PDB entry 6HJY | X-ray diffraction, 2.78 A resolution | chains E and F of the 10 polymer chains in the assembly

== Chain E ==
Protein: Cys-loop ligand-gated ion channel
Organism: Dickeya chrysanthemi
UniProtKB: P0C7B7 (ELIC_DICCH); the construct has insertions or renumbered stretches relative to UniProt, so the offset changes along the chain: 8-163 = UniProt 8-163; 165-285 = UniProt 164-284
Amino-acid sequence (278 residues; numbered 8 to 285; the number before each row is that of its first residue):
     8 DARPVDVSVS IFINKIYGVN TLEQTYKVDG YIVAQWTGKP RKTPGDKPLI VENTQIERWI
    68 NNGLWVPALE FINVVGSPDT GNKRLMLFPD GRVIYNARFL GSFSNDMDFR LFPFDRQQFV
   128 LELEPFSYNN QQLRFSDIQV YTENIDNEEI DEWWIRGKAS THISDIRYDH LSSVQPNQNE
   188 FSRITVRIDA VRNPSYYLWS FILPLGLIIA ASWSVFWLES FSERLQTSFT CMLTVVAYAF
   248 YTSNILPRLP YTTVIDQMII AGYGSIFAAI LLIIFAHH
Differences from the reference sequence: insertion (164); conflict Cys238 (Leu237 in P0C7B7)

== Chain F ==
Protein: nanobody 72
Organism: Lama glama
Notes: antibody fragment or engineered binder
Amino-acid sequence (124 residues; numbered 1 to 124; the number before each row is that of its first residue):
     1 QVQLQESGGG LVQAGGSLRL SCAASGRIFS TNVMGWFRQA PGKEREFVAT VGRIGGSTVY
    61 ADFVKGRFTL SRDNAKNMVY LQMNSLKPED TAVYYCGARI GGSDRLAPEN YGYWGQGTQV
   121 TVSS
Disulfides: Cys22-Cys96

== Chain E / chain F interface ==
Pairs across the interface (20; chain E residue first):
  Phe19(E) with Ile54(F), hydrophobic
  Ile20(E) with Ile54(F)
  Asn21(E) with Ile54(F)
  Tyr148(E) with Ile54(F); Gly55(F)
  Thr149(E) with Ile54(F); Gly55(F), hydrogen bond (backbone-backbone)
  Glu150(E) with Arg53(F)
  Asn151(E) with Asn32(F); Val51(F); Gly52(F); Arg53(F), hydrogen bond (backbone-backbone); Ile54(F); Gly55(F)
  Ile152(E) with Asn32(F)
  Asp153(E) with Phe29(F); Val33(F); Arg99(F), salt bridge; Arg105(F), salt bridge
  Glu155(E) with Phe29(F)
Also at the interface, not in a pair above, chain F (11 interface residues in all): Ser30

== Summary ==
10 residues of chain E face 11 of chain F across their interface; the contacts include 2 hydrogen bonds and 2
salt bridges. Among the polar pairs are Asp153(E)-Arg99(F), Asp153(E)-Arg105(F) and Thr149(E)-Gly55(F).
Here chain E is Cys-loop ligand-gated ion channel (Dickeya chrysanthemi) and chain F is nanobody 72 (Lama
glama). Entry 6HJY (X-ray structure of a pentameric ligand gated ion channel from Erwinia chrysanthemi (ELIC)
Delta8 truncation mutant ...) was determined by X-ray diffraction, deposited together with 6HJX and 6HK0.
